PDB entry 1L0Y | X-ray diffraction, 2.50 A resolution | chains A and B

[Chain A]
Protein: 14.3.d T cell receptor beta chain
From: Mus musculus
UniProt: P01851 (TCB2_MOUSE); aligned to UniProt positions 32-267 over residues 3-244 (the alignment contains insertions or deletions, so no single offset holds)
Amino-acid sequence (236 residues; numbered 3 to 244; 6 numbers in that range are skipped by the numbering (no residue carries them; nothing is unmodelled there); the number before each row is that of its first residue):
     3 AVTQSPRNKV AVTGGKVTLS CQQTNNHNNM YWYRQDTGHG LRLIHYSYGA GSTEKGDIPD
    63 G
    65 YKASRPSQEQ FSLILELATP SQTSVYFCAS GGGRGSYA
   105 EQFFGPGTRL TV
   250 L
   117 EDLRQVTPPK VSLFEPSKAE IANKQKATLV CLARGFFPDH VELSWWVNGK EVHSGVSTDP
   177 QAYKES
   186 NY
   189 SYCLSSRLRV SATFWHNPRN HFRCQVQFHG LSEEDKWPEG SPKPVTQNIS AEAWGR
Disulfides: Cys-23/Cys-92, Cys-147/Cys-212
Differences from the reference sequence: engineered mutation Gln-24 (Asn53 in P01851), Gln-74 (Asn102 in P01851), Gln-121 (Asn146 in P01851)
Metal / ion sites: Zn2+: Glu-158, Gln-215, His-217

[Chain B]
Protein: Exotoxin type A
From: Streptococcus pyogenes
UniProt: P08095 (SPEA_STRPY); residues 1-221 here correspond to UniProt positions 31-251 (UniProt number = residue number + 30)
Amino-acid sequence (221 residues; row label = number of the first residue in the row):
     1 QQDPDPSQLH RSSLVKNLQN IYFLYEGDPV THENVKSVDQ LLSHDLIYNV SGPNYDKLKT
    61 ELKNQEMATL FKDKNVDIYG VEYYHLCYLS ENAERSACIY GGVTNHEGNH LEIPKKIVVK
   121 VSIDGIQSLS FDIETNKKMV TAQELDYKVR KYLTDNKQLY TNGPSKYETG YIKFIPKNKE
   181 SFWFDFFPEP EFTQSKYLMI YKDNETLDSN TSQIEVYLTT K
Disordered / not traced: 221
Disulfides: Cys-87/Cys-98
Differences from the reference sequence: engineered mutation Ser-90 (Cys120 in P08095)
Metal / ion sites: Zn2+ site 1: His-10, Glu-189; Zn2+ site 2: Glu-33, Asp-77, His-106, His-110

[Interface between chain A and chain B]
Residue-residue contacts - 21 pairs, chain A then chain B:
  Asn-28(A) / Glu-94(B)  hydrogen bond
  Tyr-50(A) / His-85(B)
  Ala-52(A) / Tyr-84(B)
  Gly-53(A) / Phe-23(B)
  Gly-53(A) / Gln-194(B)  hydrogen bond (backbone-side chain)
  Ser-54(A) / Asn-20(B)
  Ser-54(A) / Phe-23(B)
  Ser-54(A) / Gln-194(B)
  Thr-55(A) / Gln-19(B)  hydrogen bond (backbone-side chain)
  Thr-55(A) / Asn-20(B)  hydrogen bond (backbone-side chain)
  Thr-55(A) / Phe-23(B)
  Glu-56(A) / Asn-17(B)  hydrogen bond
  Glu-56(A) / Asn-20(B)  hydrogen bond
  Lys-57(A) / Lys-16(B)  hydrogen bond (side chain-backbone)
  Lys-57(A) / Asn-17(B)  hydrogen bond (backbone-side chain)
  Lys-57(A) / Gln-19(B)  hydrogen bond
  Lys-66(A) / Asn-162(B)
  Ala-67(A) / Phe-23(B)
  Ala-67(A) / Asn-162(B)  hydrogen bond (backbone-side chain)
  Pro-70(A) / Asn-54(B)  hydrogen bond (backbone-side chain)
  Ser-71(A) / Asn-54(B)
Other interface residues (no listed pair), chain A (15 interface residues in all): Asn-30, Ser-68, Gln-72

[In short]
15 residues of chain A and 11 residues of chain B are in contact; the contacts include 11 hydrogen bonds.
Polar contacts include Asn-28(A)/Glu-94(B), Gly-53(A)/Gln-194(B) and Thr-55(A)/Gln-19(B). Glu-158(A),
Gln-215(A) and His-217(A) coordinate Zn2+. His-10(B) and Glu-189(B) form the Zn2+ site 1.
Chain A is 14.3.d T cell receptor beta chain (Mus musculus) and chain B is Exotoxin type A (Streptococcus
pyogenes); the structure, T cell receptor beta chain complexed with superantigen SpeA soaked with zinc, was
determined by X-ray diffraction together with 1KTK and 1L0X from the same study.
